PDB entry 8D9O | X-ray diffraction, 1.78 A resolution | chain A

== Chain A ==
Name: Reaction Center Maquette
From: synthetic construct
Sequence (196 residues; each row starts with the number of its first residue):
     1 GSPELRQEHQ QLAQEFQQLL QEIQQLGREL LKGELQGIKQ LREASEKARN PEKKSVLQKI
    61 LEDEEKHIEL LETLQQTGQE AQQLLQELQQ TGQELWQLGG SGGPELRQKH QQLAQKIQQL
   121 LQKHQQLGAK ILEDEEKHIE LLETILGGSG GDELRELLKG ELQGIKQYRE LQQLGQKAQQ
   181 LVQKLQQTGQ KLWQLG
Unresolved in the structure: 195-196
Metal / ion sites: Cd2+ site 1: Glu4, Glu133, Glu136; Cd2+ site 2 near Glu8 (its only coordinating residue here); Cd2+ site 3: His9, His110; Cd2+ site 4: Glu34, Glu64, His67, Glu135; Cd2+ site 5: Glu62, Glu65; Cd2+ site 6: Glu64, Glu135, His138, Glu161; Cd2+ site 7: Glu69, Glu72; Cd2+ site 8: Gln76, Glu87; Cd2+ site 9 near Glu80 (its only coordinating residue here); Cd2+ site 10 near Gln83 (its only coordinating residue here); Cd2+ site 11 near Glu170 (its only coordinating residue here)
From the paper describing this entry:
  - Cd2+ coordination: Glu34, Glu64, His67, His110, Glu135, His138, Glu161
  - conformationally variable residues (side-chain flip): Thr77, His110
  - mutagenesis - H124M (Kd 700 nM): decreased binding to ZnPCP
  - contacts within the chain: Glu34-Tyr168 (hydrogen bond)

== Overview ==
Glu4, Glu133 and Glu136 coordinate Cd2+ site 1. His9 and His110 form the Cd2+ site 3. The paper reports that
H124M reduces binding to ZnPCP; Cd2+ coordination by Glu34, Glu64 and His67 among others.
Chain A is Reaction Center Maquette (synthetic construct); the structure, De Novo Photosynthetic Reaction
Center Protein in Apo-State, was determined by X-ray diffraction (same publication as 8D9P).
